6DMV - chains A and C of the 4 polymer chains in the assembly; structure by X-ray diffraction, 1.52 A resolution.

# Chain A
Protein: Ribonuclease H
From: Bacillus halodurans
Notes: EC 3.1.26.4
UniProt: Q9KEI9 (RNH1_BACHD); numbering as in UniProt (aligned over 59-196)
Sequence (142 residues; numbered 55 to 196; the number before each row is that of its first residue):
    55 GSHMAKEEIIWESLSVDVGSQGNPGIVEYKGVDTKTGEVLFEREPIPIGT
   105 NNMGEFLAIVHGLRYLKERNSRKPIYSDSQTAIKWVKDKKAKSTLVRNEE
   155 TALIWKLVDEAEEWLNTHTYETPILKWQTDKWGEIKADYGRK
Unresolved in the structure: 55-60, 196
Differences from the reference sequence: expression tag (55-58)
UniProt features mapped onto this chain:
  - binding site (Mg(2+)): Asp71, Glu109, Asp132, Asp192
  - mutagenesis: Glu109 (E109Q: Loss of activity), Asp132 (D132N: Loss of activity), Glu188 (E188A: Strongly reduces activity; E188Q: No effect), Asp192 (D192N: Strongly reduced activity with manganese. Loss of activity with magnesium)
Metal / ion sites: Mg2+ site 1: Asp71, Asp192 (shared with 1 residue of chain b); Mg2+ site 2: Asp71, Glu109, Asp132 (shared with 1 residue of chain B; 1 residue of chain b); K+: Asp192, Arg195 (shared with 1 residue of chain b)
Reported in the primary citation:
  - Mg2+ coordination: Asp71, Glu109, Asp132, Asp192
  - catalytic residues: Asp71, Glu109, Asp132, Asp192
  - catalytic residues: Lys196 (proposed by the authors, not directly observed)

# Chain C
Molecule: 6-nt DNA strand
Sequence (6 nucleotides; numbered 1 to 6; the number before each row is that of its first residue):
     1 CGATGT
Metal / ion sites: K+: DT4, DG5

# How chain A and chain C interact
Contacting residue pairs - 20 pairs, chain A then chain C:
  Asn77(A) with DA3(C), hydrogen bond to the base; DT4(C), hydrogen bond to the sugar
  Pro78(A) with DA3(C), phosphate contact; DT4(C), phosphate contact
  Thr104(A) with DT4(C), phosphate contact; DG5(C), hydrogen bond to the phosphate
  Asn105(A) with DT4(C), hydrogen bond to the base
  Asn106(A) with DT4(C), hydrogen bond to the base; DG5(C), hydrogen bond to the sugar
  Met107(A) with DG5(C), phosphate contact
  Gln134(A) with DG5(C), base contact; DT6(C), base contact
  Thr135(A) with DG5(C), sugar contact
  Lys138(A) with DT6(C), phosphate contact
  Trp139(A) with DG5(C), phosphate contact; DT6(C), hydrogen bond to the phosphate
  Lys146(A) with DG5(C), sugar contact; DT6(C), salt bridge to the phosphate
  Ser147(A) with DG5(C), hydrogen bond to the phosphate
  Thr148(A) with DG5(C), hydrogen bond to the phosphate
Also at the interface, not in a pair above, chain A (14 interface residues in all): Leu149
Also at the interface, not in a pair above, chain C (5 interface residues in all): DG2

# In short
14 residues of chain A face 5 of chain C across their interface, with 9 hydrogen bonds and 1 salt bridge.
Polar pairs include Asn77(A)-DA3(C), Asn105(A)-DT4(C) and Asn106(A)-DT4(C). The paper reports catalytic
residues Asp71(A), Glu109(A) and Asp132(A) among others; Mg2+ coordination by Asp71(A), Glu109(A) and
Asp132(A) among others.
Chain A is Ribonuclease H (Bacillus halodurans) and chain C is a 6-nt DNA strand; the structure, Crystal
Structure of Bacillus Halodurans Ribonuclease H1 in Complex with an RNA/DNA Hybrid: Soaked for 40 ..., was
determined by X-ray diffraction (same publication as 6DMN, 6DO8, 6DO9, 6DOA, 6DOB, 6DOC and 46 further
entries).
